PDB entry 6WN9 | X-ray diffraction, 1.55 A resolution | chain A

[Chain A]
Name: Acetyltransferase
Organism: Staphylococcus aureus subsp. aureus
UniProt: A0A4P7P982 (A0A4P7P982_STAAU); residues 445-601 here = UniProt positions 445-601
Amino-acid sequence (159 residues; row label = number of the first residue in the row):
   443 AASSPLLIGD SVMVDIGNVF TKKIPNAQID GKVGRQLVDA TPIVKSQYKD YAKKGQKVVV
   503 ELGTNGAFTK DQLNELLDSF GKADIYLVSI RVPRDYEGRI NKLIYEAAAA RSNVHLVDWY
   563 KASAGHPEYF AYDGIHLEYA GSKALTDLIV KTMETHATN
Unresolved in the structure: 443-444, 600-601
Differences from the reference sequence: expression tag (443-444); engineered mutation Ala551 (Glu in A0A4P7P982), Ala552 (Lys in A0A4P7P982)
Ion coordination: Zn2+ site 1: Asp457, His578 (shared with 1 residue of chain B); Zn2+ site 2: Asp492 (shared with 2 residues of chain B); Zn2+ site 3: Asp575 (shared with 2 residues of chain B)
What the authors report for this chain:
  - mutagenesis - K464A/K465A, K495A/K496A, E551A/K552A: unchanged catalytic activity
  - catalytic residues: Ser453
  - catalytic residues: Gly476, Asn507, Asp575, His578 (proposed by the authors, not directly observed)
  - mutagenesis - S453A, V475G: abolished catalytic activity
  - mutagenesis - D575A, H578A: decreased catalytic activity
  - mutagenesis - N507A: abolished catalytic activity on 4MU-Ac
  - mutagenesis - D457A (4-fold), D457N (4-fold): increased catalytic activity (esterase activity)
  - mutagenesis - D457A, D457N: increased catalytic activity (transferase activity)

[In short]
Asp457 and His578 form the Zn2+ site 1. From the paper: catalytic residues Ser453, Gly476 and Asn507 among
others; S453A and V475G abolish catalytic activity; 10 substitutions were tested in all.
Chain A is Acetyltransferase (Staphylococcus aureus subsp. aureus); the structure, Structure of Staphylococcus
aureus peptidoglycan O-acetyltransferase A (OatA) C-terminal catalytic domain, Zn-bound, was determined by
X-ray diffraction together with 6VJP from the same study.
